Entry 6M4H (electron microscopy, 3.90 A resolution); this record covers chains J and B of the 10 polymer chains in the assembly.

# Chain J
Molecule: 147-nt DNA strand
Source organism: Homo sapiens
Sequence (147 nucleotides; numbered 1 to 147; the number before each row is that of its first residue):
     1 ATCGAGAATC CCGGTGCCGA GGCCGCTCAA TTGGTCGTAG ACAGCTCTAG CACCGCTTAA
    61 ACGCACGTAC GCGCTGTCCC CCGCGTTTTA ACCGCCAAGG GGATTACTCC CTAGTCTCCA
   121 GGCACGTGTC AGATATATAC ATCCGAT
Unresolved in the structure: 1-22, 126-147

# Chain B
Name: Histone H4
Source organism: Homo sapiens
UniProt: P62805 (H4_HUMAN); residues 0-102 here correspond to UniProt positions 1-103 (UniProt number = residue number + 1)
Chain sequence (103 residues; numbered 0 to 102; the number before each row is that of its first residue; numbering starts at 0):
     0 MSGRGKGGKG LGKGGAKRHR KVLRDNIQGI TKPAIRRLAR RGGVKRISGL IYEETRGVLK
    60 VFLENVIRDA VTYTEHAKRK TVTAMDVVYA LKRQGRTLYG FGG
Unresolved in the structure: 0-24, 101-102
Swiss-Prot annotation at these positions:
  - DNA-binding region: Lys-16 to Lys-20
  - modified residue: Ser-1 (N-acetylserine), Arg-3 (Asymmetric dimethylarginine), Lys-5 (N6-(2-hydroxyisobutyryl)lysine), Lys-8 (N6-(2-hydroxyisobutyryl)lysine), Lys-12 (N6-(2-hydroxyisobutyryl)lysine), Lys-16 (N6-(2-hydroxyisobutyryl)lysine), Lys-20 (N6,N6,N6-trimethyllysine), Lys-31 (N6-(2-hydroxyisobutyryl)lysine), Lys-44 (N6-(2-hydroxyisobutyryl)lysine), Ser-47 (Phosphoserine), Tyr-51 (Phosphotyrosine), Lys-59 (N6-(2-hydroxyisobutyryl)lysine), Lys-77 (N6-(2-hydroxyisobutyryl)lysine), Lys-79 (N6-(2-hydroxyisobutyryl)lysine), Thr-80 (Phosphothreonine), Tyr-88 (Phosphotyrosine), Lys-91 (N6-(2-hydroxyisobutyryl)lysine)
  - cross-link (Glycyl lysine isopeptide (Lys-Gly)): Lys-12 (interchain with G-Cter in SUMO2), Lys-20 (interchain with G-Cter in SUMO2), Lys-31 (interchain with G-Cter in SUMO2), Lys-59 (interchain with G-Cter in SUMO2), Lys-79 (interchain with G-Cter in SUMO2), Lys-91 (interchain with G-Cter in SUMO2)

# Interface between chain J and chain B
Pairs across the interface - 8 pairs, chain J then chain B:
  DA41(J) with Lys-77(B), salt bridge to the phosphate
  DA61(J) with Thr-30(B), sugar contact; Pro-32(B), phosphate contact; Arg-36(B), salt bridge to the phosphate
  DC62(J) with Thr-30(B), phosphate contact; Pro-32(B), phosphate contact
  DA69(J) with Arg-45(B), phosphate contact
  DC70(J) with Arg-45(B), sugar contact
Interface residues without a listed pair, chain J (7 interface residues in all): DA60, DG71
Interface residues without a listed pair, chain B (7 interface residues in all): Lys-31, Ala-33

# Summary
Chain J and chain B each contribute 7 residues to their interface; the contacts include 2 salt bridges. Polar
pairs include DA41(J)/Lys-77(B) and DA61(J)/Arg-36(B). Curated annotation (UniProt) lists a DNA-binding region
on chain B.
Here chain J is a 147-nt DNA strand and chain B is Histone H4, both from Homo sapiens. Entry 6M4H (Structural
mechanism of nucleosome dynamics governed by human histone variants H2A.B and H2A.Z.2.2) was determined by
electron microscopy (same publication as 6M4G).
